8CCY - chain A; structure by electron microscopy, 2.70 A resolution.

# Chain A
Molecule: Bifunctional heparan sulfate N-deacetylase/N-sulfotransferase 1
Organism: Homo sapiens
Notes: EC 3.5.1.-, 2.8.2.8
UniProt: P52848 (NDST1_HUMAN); residue numbers follow UniProt; this construct covers 79-882
Sequence (804 residues; numbered 79 to 882; the number before each row is that of its first residue):
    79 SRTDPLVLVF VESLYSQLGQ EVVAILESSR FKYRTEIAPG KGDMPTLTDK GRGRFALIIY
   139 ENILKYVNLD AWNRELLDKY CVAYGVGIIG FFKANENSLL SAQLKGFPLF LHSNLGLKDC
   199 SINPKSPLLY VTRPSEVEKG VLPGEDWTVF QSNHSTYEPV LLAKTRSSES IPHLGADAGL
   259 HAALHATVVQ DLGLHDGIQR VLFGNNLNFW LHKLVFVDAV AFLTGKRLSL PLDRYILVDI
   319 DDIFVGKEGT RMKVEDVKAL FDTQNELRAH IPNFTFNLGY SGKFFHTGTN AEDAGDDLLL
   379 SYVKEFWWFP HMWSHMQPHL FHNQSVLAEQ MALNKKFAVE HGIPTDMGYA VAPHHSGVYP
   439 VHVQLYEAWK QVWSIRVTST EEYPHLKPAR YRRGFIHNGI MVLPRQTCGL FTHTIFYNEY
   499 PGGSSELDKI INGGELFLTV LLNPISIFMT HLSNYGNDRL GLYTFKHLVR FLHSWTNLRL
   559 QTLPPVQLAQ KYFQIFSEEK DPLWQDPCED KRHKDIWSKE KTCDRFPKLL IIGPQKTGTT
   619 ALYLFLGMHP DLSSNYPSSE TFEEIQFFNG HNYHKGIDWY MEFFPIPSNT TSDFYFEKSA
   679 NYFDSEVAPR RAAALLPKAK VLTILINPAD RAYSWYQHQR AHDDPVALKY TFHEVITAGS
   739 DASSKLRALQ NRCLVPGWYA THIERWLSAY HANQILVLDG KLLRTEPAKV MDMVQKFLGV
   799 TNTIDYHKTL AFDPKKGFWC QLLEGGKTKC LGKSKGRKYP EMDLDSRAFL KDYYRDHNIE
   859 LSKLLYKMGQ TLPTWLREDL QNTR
Disordered / not traced: 79-80, 171-179, 191-197, 215-225, 242-262
Disulfides: Cys586-Cys601, Cys818-Cys828
Bound ions: Ca2+ near Asp320 (its only coordinating residue here)
Small-molecule neighbours: adenosine-3'-5'-diphosphate (A3P): Lys614, Thr615, Gly616, Thr617, Thr618, Ala619, Phe623, Ser712, Leu781, Arg782, Phe816, Trp817, Leu829, Ser832, Lys833, Gly834, Arg835, Tyr837
Curated features (UniProtKB/Swiss-Prot):
  - active site: Lys614 (For sulfotransferase activity)
  - binding site (adenosine 3',5'-bisphosphate): Lys614 to Thr618, Ser712, Trp817, Lys833 to Tyr837
  - glycosylation (N-linked (GlcNAc...) asparagine): Asn231, Asn351, Asn401, Asn667
  - natural variant: Gly611 (G611S: In MRT46), Phe640 (F640L: In MRT46), Glu642 (E642D: In MRT46), Arg709 (R709Q: In MRT46)
  - mutagenesis: Lys614 (K614A: Loss of heparan sulfate-glucosamine N-sulfotransferase activity)
From the paper describing this entry:
  - post-translational modification sites: Asn401
  - binding site for adenosine-3'-5'-diphosphate: Lys614 to Thr618, Arg782, Phe816, Trp817, Lys833, Arg835, Tyr837
  - Ca2+ coordination: Asp320, His389, His393
  - mutagenesis - D319A, D320A, H389A, H393A, H529A: abolished catalytic activity
  - catalytic residues: Asp319, His529 (proposed by the authors, not directly observed)

# In short
Bound to chain A: adenosine-3'-5'-diphosphate. Curated annotation (UniProt) lists active-site residue Lys614,
12 adenosine 3',5'-bisphosphate-binding residues and one mutagenesis site. The paper reports catalytic
residues Asp319 and His529; D319A, D320A and H389A, among others, abolish catalytic activity; 5 substitutions
were tested in all.
Chain A is Bifunctional heparan sulfate N-deacetylase/N-sulfotransferase 1 (Homo sapiens); the structure,
Human heparan sulfate N-deacetylase-N-sulfotransferase 1 in complex with calcium and
3'-phosphoadenosine-5'-phosphosulfate, was determined by electron microscopy, deposited together with 8CHS and
8CD0.
